PDB entry 8UCL | electron microscopy, 3.18 A resolution | chains d and g of the 10 polymer chains in the assembly

Chain d:
Molecule: Cytochrome c oxidase subunit 4
Organism: Komagataella pastoris
UniProtKB: F2QT92 (F2QT92_KOMPC); residues 44-160 here = UniProt positions 44-160
Sequence (117 residues; numbered 44 to 160; the number before each row is that of its first residue):
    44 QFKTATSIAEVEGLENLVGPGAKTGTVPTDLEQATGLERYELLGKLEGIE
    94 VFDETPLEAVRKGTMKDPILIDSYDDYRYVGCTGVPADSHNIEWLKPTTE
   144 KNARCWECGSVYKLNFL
Ion coordination: Zn2+: Cys125, His133, Cys148, Cys151

Chain g:
Molecule: Cytochrome c oxidase subunit 7
Organism: Komagataella pastoris
UniProtKB: F2QS38 (F2QS38_KOMPC); residues 3-60 here correspond to UniProt positions 23-80 (UniProt number = residue number + 20)
Sequence (58 residues; numbered 3 to 60; the number before each row is that of its first residue):
     3 TATEKIIELQKFYQSTNKPIYAAHPRSKYYLIPYFGLLGVSVAATLFYTG
    53 RACFGIKD

Interface between chain d and chain g:
Contacting residue pairs - 14 pairs, chain d then chain g:
  Gln44(d) - Lys13(g)  hydrogen bond (side chain-backbone)
  Gln44(d) - Gln16(g)  hydrogen bond (side chain-backbone)
  Gln44(d) - Ser17(g)  hydrogen bond
  Leu57(d) - Gln16(g)
  Val61(d) - Ile9(g)  hydrophobic
  Gly62(d) - Ile9(g)
  Pro63(d) - Ile9(g)
  Gly64(d) - Ile9(g)
  Ala65(d) - Glu6(g)
  Thr67(d) - Thr5(g)
  Thr67(d) - Glu6(g)
  Glu75(d) - Ile9(g)
  Thr78(d) - Gln12(g)
  Thr78(d) - Gln16(g)
Other interface residues (no listed pair), chain d (12 interface residues in all): Lys66, Gln76
Other interface residues (no listed pair), chain g (9 interface residues in all): Ala4, Ile8

Summary:
Chain d and chain g form an interface of 12 and 9 residues respectively; the contacts include 3 hydrogen
bonds. Polar contacts include Gln44(d)-Lys13(g), Gln44(d)-Gln16(g) and Gln44(d)-Ser17(g). Cys125(d),
His133(d), Cys148(d) and Cys151(d) form the Zn2+ site.
Here chain d is Cytochrome c oxidase subunit 4 and chain g is Cytochrome c oxidase subunit 7, both from
Komagataella pastoris. Entry 8UCL (Komagataella pastoris Cytochrome c oxidase in complex with human VMAT2 and
Tetrabenazine) was determined by electron microscopy.
